PDB entry 9JQA | electron microscopy, 2.15 A resolution | chains B and C of the 3 polymer chains in the assembly

[Chain B]
Molecule: Fructose dehydrogenase small subunit
Source organism: Gluconobacter japonicus
UniProtKB: M1VB40 (FDHS_GLUJA); residue numbers follow UniProt; this construct covers 1-183
Amino-acid sequence (183 residues; row label = number of the first residue in the row):
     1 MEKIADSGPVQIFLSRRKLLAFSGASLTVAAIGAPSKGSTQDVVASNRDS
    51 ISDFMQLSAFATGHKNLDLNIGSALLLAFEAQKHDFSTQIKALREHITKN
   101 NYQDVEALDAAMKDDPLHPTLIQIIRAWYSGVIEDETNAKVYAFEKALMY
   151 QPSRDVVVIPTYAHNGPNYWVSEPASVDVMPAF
Disordered / not traced: 1-46

[Chain C]
Molecule: Fructose dehydrogenase cytochrome subunit
Source organism: Gluconobacter japonicus
UniProtKB: M1V1V5 (FDHC_GLUJA); aligned in 2 segments with insertions or deletions, so no single offset holds: 144-169 ~ UniProt 1-26; 170-463 ~ UniProt 170-486
Amino-acid sequence (320 residues; each row starts with the number of its first residue):
   144 MRYFRPLSATAMTTVLLLAGTNVRAQAARIEGKPYVFDHTHNDDWNRGRY
   194 LVDELAHCGECHTPRNFLLAPNQSAYLAGADIGSWRAPNITNAPQSGIGS
   244 WSDQDLFQYLKTGKTAHARAAGPMAEAIEHSLQYLPDADISAIVTYLRSV
   294 PAKAESGQTVANFEHAGRPSSYSVANANSRRSNSTLTKTTDGAALYEAVC
   344 ASCHQSDGKGSKDGYYPSLVGNTTTGQLNPNDLIASILYGVDRTTDNHEI
   394 LMPAFGPDSLVQPLTDEQIATIADYVLSHFGNAQATVSADAVKQVRAGGK
   444 QVPLAKLASPLISRRKKRSA
Disordered / not traced: 144-176, 445-463
Curated features (UniProtKB/Swiss-Prot):
  - binding site (heme c): Cys201, Cys204, His205, Cys343, Cys346, His347
Covalent attachments: heme c (HEC) linked to Cys201, Cys204, Cys343, Cys346
Bound ions: heme c Fe site 1 near His205 (its only coordinating residue here); heme c Fe site 2 near His347 (its only coordinating residue here)
Ligand contacts:
  - heme c (HEC), molecule 1: Ala199, His200, His205, Ile225, Trp228, Arg229, Ala230, Pro231, Ile233, Ile241, Trp244, Leu249, Tyr252, Leu253, Ala261, Arg262, Ala263, Ala264, Pro266, Met267, Ala270, Leu275, Ile286, Leu290, Asn305, Thr366, Thr367, Gln370, Asp375
  - heme c (HEC), molecule 2: Lys257, His260, Ala261, Arg262, Val342, His347, Tyr358, Tyr359, Pro360, Leu362, Asn365, Thr367, Thr368, Leu376, Ser379, Ile380, Val384, Arg386, Ile393, Leu394, Met395, Pro396, Phe398, Ile415, Val419

[Chain B / chain C interface]
Residue-residue contacts - 21 pairs, chain B then chain C:
  Asn138(B) - Arg324(C)  hydrogen bond (backbone-side chain)
  Ala139(B) - Arg324(C)  hydrogen bond (backbone-side chain)
  Lys140(B) - Asn321(C)
  Lys140(B) - Arg324(C)
  Val141(B) - Val317(C)
  Val141(B) - Ala318(C)
  Val141(B) - Asn321(C)  hydrogen bond (backbone-side chain)
  Tyr142(B) - Val317(C)
  Tyr142(B) - Ala318(C)  hydrophobic
  Ala143(B) - Val317(C)
  Phe144(B) - Val317(C)
  Thr161(B) - Ser345(C)  hydrogen bond (backbone-side chain)
  Tyr162(B) - Glu340(C)  hydrogen bond
  Tyr162(B) - Ala344(C)
  Ala163(B) - Ser345(C)  hydrogen bond (backbone-backbone)
  Ala163(B) - Gln348(C)
  Asn165(B) - Ser354(C)
  Asn165(B) - Asp356(C)
  Gly166(B) - Asp356(C)  hydrogen bond (backbone-side chain)
  Gly166(B) - Tyr358(C)
  Pro167(B) - Tyr358(C)
Interface residues without a listed pair, chain B (16 interface residues in all): Ala74, Thr137, Glu145
Interface residues without a listed pair, chain C (14 interface residues in all): Ser349, Lys355, Tyr359

[Summary]
The interface between chain B and chain C involves 16 residues on one side and 14 on the other, with 7
hydrogen bonds. Among the polar pairs are Asn138(B)-Arg324(C), Ala139(B)-Arg324(C) and Val141(B)-Asn321(C).
Heme c is covalently linked to Cys201(C) and Cys346(C).
Here chain B is Fructose dehydrogenase small subunit and chain C is Fructose dehydrogenase cytochrome subunit,
both from Gluconobacter japonicus. Entry 9JQA (Cryo-EM Structure of Fructose Dehydrogenase Variant from
Gluconobacter japonicus Truncating Heme 1c and C-Terminal Hydrophobic Regions) was determined by electron
microscopy.
